Entry 4HQP (X-ray diffraction, 3.51 A resolution); this record covers chains A and I of the 10 polymer chains in the assembly.

[Chain A]
Protein: Alpha7 nicotinic receptor chimera
Organism: Homo sapiens, Lymnaea stagnalis
Sequence (202 residues; row label = number of the first residue in the row):
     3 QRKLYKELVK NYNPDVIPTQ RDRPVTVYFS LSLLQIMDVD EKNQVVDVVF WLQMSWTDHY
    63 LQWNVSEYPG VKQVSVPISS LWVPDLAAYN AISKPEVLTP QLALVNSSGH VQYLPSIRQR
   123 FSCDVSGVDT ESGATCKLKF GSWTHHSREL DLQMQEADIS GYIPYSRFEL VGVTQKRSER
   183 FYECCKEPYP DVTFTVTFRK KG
Disulfides: Cys125-Cys138, Cys186-Cys187
Covalently attached groups: N-acetylglucosamine (NAG) linked to Asn66, Asn108

[Chain I]
Protein: Alpha-bungarotoxin isoform V31
Organism: Bungarus multicinctus
UniProtKB: P60616 (NXL1V_BUNMU); residues 1-73 here correspond to UniProt positions 22-94 (UniProt number = residue number + 21)
Sequence (73 residues; numbered 1 to 73; the number before each row is that of its first residue):
     1 IVCHTTATSP ISAVTCPPGE NLCYRKMWCD VFCSSRGKVV ELGCAATCPS KKPYEEVTCC
    61 STDKCNPHPK QRP
Disulfides: Cys3-Cys23, Cys16-Cys44, Cys29-Cys33, Cys48-Cys59, Cys60-Cys65

[How chain A and chain I interact]
Contacting residue pairs (36):
  Tyr91(A) - Phe32(I)  hydrophobic
  Tyr91(A) - Arg36(I)
  Ser144(A) - Arg36(I)
  Trp145(A) - Arg36(I)
  Arg150(A) - Pro10(I)
  Glu181(A) - Ser9(I)  hydrogen bond
  Arg182(A) - Asp30(I)  salt bridge
  Arg182(A) - Val39(I)
  Phe183(A) - Thr6(I)
  Phe183(A) - Thr8(I)
  Phe183(A) - Ile11(I)  hydrophobic
  Phe183(A) - Val39(I)
  Phe183(A) - Val40(I)  hydrogen bond (backbone-backbone)
  Tyr184(A) - Asp30(I)  hydrogen bond
  Tyr184(A) - Phe32(I)
  Tyr184(A) - Arg36(I)
  Tyr184(A) - Gly37(I)
  Tyr184(A) - Lys38(I)
  Tyr184(A) - Val39(I)  hydrophobic
  Tyr184(A) - Val40(I)
  Tyr184(A) - His68(I)
  Glu185(A) - Met27(I)
  Glu185(A) - Arg36(I)
  Glu185(A) - Gly37(I)
  Glu185(A) - Lys38(I)  hydrogen bond (backbone-backbone)
  Glu185(A) - Val40(I)
  Cys186(A) - Arg36(I)
  Cys186(A) - His68(I)  hydrogen bond (backbone-side chain)
  Cys186(A) - Lys70(I)
  Cys187(A) - His68(I)
  Lys188(A) - Ile11(I)
  Lys188(A) - His68(I)
  Lys188(A) - Lys70(I)
  Lys188(A) - Gln71(I)
  Pro190(A) - Ser9(I)
  Tyr191(A) - Arg36(I)
Other interface residues (no listed pair), chain I (17 interface residues in all): Pro69

[Overview]
14 residues of chain A and 17 residues of chain I are in contact, with 5 hydrogen bonds and 1 salt bridge.
Polar contacts include Arg182(A)-Asp30(I), Glu181(A)-Ser9(I) and Tyr184(A)-Asp30(I). Covalently linked
N-acetylglucosamine: at Asn66(A) and Asn108(A).
Here chain A is Alpha7 nicotinic receptor chimera (Homo sapiens, Lymnaea stagnalis) and chain I is
Alpha-bungarotoxin isoform V31 (Bungarus multicinctus). Entry 4HQP (Alpha7 nicotinic receptor chimera and its
complex with Alpha bungarotoxin) was determined by X-ray diffraction.
